PDB entry 1LT8 | X-ray diffraction, 2.05 A resolution | chains A and B

== Chain A (and B) ==
Molecule: Betaine-homocysteine methyltransferase
Source organism: Homo sapiens
Notes: EC 2.1.1.5; chain B of this document is another copy of the same molecule, construct and numbering; everything in this record applies to it too
UniProtKB: Q93088 (BHMT_HUMAN); residues 1-406 here = UniProt positions 1-406
Chain sequence (406 residues; each row starts with the number of its first residue):
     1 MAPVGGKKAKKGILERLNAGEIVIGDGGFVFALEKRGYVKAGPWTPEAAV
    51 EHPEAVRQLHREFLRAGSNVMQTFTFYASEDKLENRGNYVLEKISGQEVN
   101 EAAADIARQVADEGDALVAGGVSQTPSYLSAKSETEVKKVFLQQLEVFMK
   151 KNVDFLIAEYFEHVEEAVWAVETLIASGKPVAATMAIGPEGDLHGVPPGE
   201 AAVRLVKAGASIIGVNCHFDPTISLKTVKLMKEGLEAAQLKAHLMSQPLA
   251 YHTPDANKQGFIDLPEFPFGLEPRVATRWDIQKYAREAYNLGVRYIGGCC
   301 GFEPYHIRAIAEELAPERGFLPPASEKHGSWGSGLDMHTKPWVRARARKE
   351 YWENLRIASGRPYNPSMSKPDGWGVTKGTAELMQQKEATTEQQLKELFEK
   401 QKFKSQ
Not modelled in the structure: 1-10, 83-95, 372-406 (chain B: 1-10, 80-100, 372-406)
Sequence notes: engineered mutation A2 (Pro in Q93088), A104 (Cys in Q93088), A131 (Cys in Q93088), A186 (Cys in Q93088), A201 (Cys in Q93088), A256 (Cys in Q93088)
Bound ions: Zn2+: C217, C299, C300 (together with S-(D-carboxybutyl)-L-homocysteine)
Ligand contacts: S-(D-carboxybutyl)-L-homocysteine (CBH): G27, G28, F29, V30, W44, Q72, F76, Y77, E159, Y160, C217, I262, F267, C299, C300
From the paper describing this entry:
  - self-association interface (contacts with another copy of this molecule); pairs are residue here / residue on that copy: I262-R346, L264-R346, E266-A358 (hydrogen bond), P268-W352, F269-W352, P273-R361, V275-R361, P362
  - contacts within the chain: D26-Q72, N216-C299, C217-H218, W279-W352, P248-C299 (backbone contact)
  - Zn2+ coordination: C217, C299, C300
  - mutagenesis - N216A: decreased catalytic activity (citing earlier work)
  - conformationally variable residues (order/disorder transition): Y38 to H52
  - binding site for S-(D-carboxybutyl)-L-homocysteine: F29, V30, W44, F76, Y77, E159, Y160, F267
  - specificity-determining residues: E159

== Chain A / chain B interface ==
Pairs across the interface (184):
  E34(A) - R278(B)  salt bridge
  E34(A) - R308(B)  salt bridge
  K35(A) - P304(B)
  K35(A) - Y305(B)  hydrogen bond (backbone-backbone)
  R36(A) - R36(B)
  R36(A) - E62(B)
  R36(A) - P304(B)
  G37(A) - R65(B)  hydrogen bond (backbone-side chain)
  G37(A) - R308(B)
  G37(A) - K327(B)
  Y38(A) - Q58(B)  hydrogen bond
  Y38(A) - E62(B)
  Y38(A) - R65(B)
  Y38(A) - K327(B)
  V39(A) - K327(B)
  K40(A) - K327(B)
  K40(A) - H328(B)  hydrogen bond (side chain-backbone)
  K40(A) - G334(B)
  A41(A) - G334(B)
  A41(A) - L335(B)
  G42(A) - G334(B)
  G42(A) - L335(B)
  E47(A) - K327(B)  salt bridge
  E51(A) - K327(B)  salt bridge
  H52(A) - R65(B)  hydrogen bond
  A55(A) - Q58(B)
  Q58(A) - Y38(B)  hydrogen bond
  Q58(A) - A55(B)
  Q58(A) - Q58(B)
  E62(A) - R36(B)
  E62(A) - Y38(B)
  R65(A) - G37(B)  hydrogen bond (side chain-backbone)
  R65(A) - Y38(B)
  R65(A) - H52(B)
  H252(A) - G360(B)
  H252(A) - R361(B)  hydrogen bond
  P254(A) - G360(B)
  P254(A) - P362(B)
  I262(A) - V343(B)  hydrophobic
  I262(A) - R346(B)  hydrogen bond (backbone-side chain)
  D263(A) - W342(B)  hydrogen bond
  D263(A) - R346(B)  hydrogen bond (backbone-side chain)
  L264(A) - R346(B)  hydrogen bond (backbone-side chain)
  P265(A) - R346(B)  hydrogen bond (backbone-side chain)
  P265(A) - Y351(B)  hydrogen bond (backbone-side chain)
  P265(A) - W352(B)
  P265(A) - L355(B)
  E266(A) - W352(B)
  E266(A) - I357(B)
  E266(A) - A358(B)  hydrogen bond (side chain-backbone)
  F267(A) - R346(B)  hydrogen bond (backbone-side chain)
  F267(A) - W352(B)
  P268(A) - L335(B)
  P268(A) - W352(B)
  F269(A) - T277(B)
  F269(A) - R278(B)
  F269(A) - W279(B)  hydrogen bond (backbone-side chain)
  F269(A) - G332(B)
  F269(A) - L335(B)  hydrophobic
  F269(A) - W352(B)
  G270(A) - W352(B)
  G270(A) - I357(B)
  E272(A) - E272(B)
  E272(A) - V275(B)
  E272(A) - A276(B)
  E272(A) - T277(B)
  E272(A) - Y305(B)  hydrogen bond
  P273(A) - P273(B)
  P273(A) - I357(B)
  P273(A) - A358(B)
  P273(A) - S359(B)
  P273(A) - R361(B)  hydrogen bond (backbone-side chain)
  R274(A) - A358(B)
  R274(A) - S359(B)
  R274(A) - G360(B)
  R274(A) - R361(B)
  V275(A) - E272(B)
  V275(A) - R361(B)  hydrogen bond (backbone-side chain)
  A276(A) - E272(B)
  A276(A) - R361(B)
  T277(A) - F269(B)
  T277(A) - G270(B)
  T277(A) - E272(B)
  T277(A) - R361(B)
  R278(A) - E34(B)  salt bridge
  R278(A) - F269(B)
  W279(A) - F269(B)  hydrogen bond (side chain-backbone)
  D280(A) - R361(B)  salt bridge
  P304(A) - K35(B)
  Y305(A) - K35(B)  hydrogen bond (backbone-backbone)
  Y305(A) - E272(B)  hydrogen bond
  R308(A) - E34(B)  salt bridge
  R308(A) - G37(B)
  K327(A) - G37(B)
  K327(A) - Y38(B)
  K327(A) - V39(B)
  K327(A) - K40(B)
  K327(A) - E47(B)  salt bridge
  H328(A) - K40(B)  hydrogen bond (backbone-side chain)
  H328(A) - F269(B)
  S330(A) - K40(B)
  G334(A) - K40(B)
  G334(A) - A41(B)
  G334(A) - G42(B)
  L335(A) - P268(B)
  L335(A) - F269(B)  hydrophobic
  M337(A) - G42(B)
  M337(A) - P43(B)  hydrophobic
  H338(A) - G42(B)
  H338(A) - F267(B)
  T339(A) - L129(B)
  K340(A) - Q124(B)
  K340(A) - E162(B)  salt bridge
  W342(A) - D263(B)
  W342(A) - D371(B)  hydrogen bond
  V343(A) - I262(B)
  V343(A) - F267(B)  hydrophobic
  R346(A) - I262(B)  hydrogen bond (side chain-backbone)
  R346(A) - D263(B)  hydrogen bond (side chain-backbone)
  R346(A) - L264(B)  hydrogen bond (side chain-backbone)
  R346(A) - P265(B)
  R346(A) - F267(B)  hydrogen bond (side chain-backbone)
  R346(A) - D371(B)  hydrogen bond (side chain-backbone)
  Y351(A) - P265(B)  hydrogen bond (side chain-backbone)
  W352(A) - P265(B)
  W352(A) - E266(B)
  W352(A) - F267(B)
  W352(A) - P268(B)
  W352(A) - F269(B)
  W352(A) - G270(B)
  L355(A) - P265(B)
  R356(A) - Y363(B)
  R356(A) - N364(B)  hydrogen bond
  R356(A) - P365(B)
  I357(A) - E266(B)
  I357(A) - G270(B)
  I357(A) - P273(B)  hydrophobic
  I357(A) - R361(B)
  I357(A) - N364(B)  hydrogen bond (backbone-side chain)
  I357(A) - P365(B)
  A358(A) - E266(B)  hydrogen bond (backbone-side chain)
  A358(A) - P273(B)
  A358(A) - R274(B)
  A358(A) - P365(B)
  A358(A) - S366(B)
  A358(A) - M367(B)
  A358(A) - S368(B)
  S359(A) - P273(B)
  S359(A) - R274(B)
  S359(A) - S359(B)
  S359(A) - P365(B)  hydrogen bond (backbone-backbone)
  S359(A) - S366(B)
  G360(A) - H252(B)
  G360(A) - P254(B)
  G360(A) - R274(B)
  G360(A) - S366(B)  hydrogen bond (backbone-backbone)
  R361(A) - H252(B)  hydrogen bond
  R361(A) - P273(B)  hydrogen bond (side chain-backbone)
  R361(A) - R274(B)
  R361(A) - V275(B)  hydrogen bond (side chain-backbone)
  R361(A) - A276(B)
  R361(A) - T277(B)
  R361(A) - D280(B)  salt bridge
  R361(A) - I357(B)
  R361(A) - S366(B)
  P362(A) - P254(B)
  P362(A) - S366(B)
  P362(A) - M367(B)  hydrophobic
  Y363(A) - R356(B)
  N364(A) - R356(B)  hydrogen bond
  N364(A) - I357(B)  hydrogen bond (side chain-backbone)
  P365(A) - R356(B)
  P365(A) - I357(B)
  P365(A) - A358(B)
  P365(A) - S359(B)  hydrogen bond (backbone-backbone)
  S366(A) - A358(B)
  S366(A) - S359(B)
  S366(A) - G360(B)  hydrogen bond (backbone-backbone)
  S366(A) - R361(B)
  S366(A) - P362(B)
  M367(A) - A358(B)
  S368(A) - A358(B)
  D371(A) - W342(B)
  D371(A) - R346(B)  salt bridge
Also at the interface, not in a pair above, chain A (76 interface residues in all): P43, E54, R61, L129, D255, Q259, A324, G332
Also at the interface, not in a pair above, chain B (75 interface residues in all): W44, E54, R61, D255, A324, H338, T339, K340

== In short ==
The interface between chain A and chain B involves 76 residues on one side and 75 on the other; the contacts
include 43 hydrogen bonds and 11 salt bridges. Polar pairs include E34(A)-R278(B), E34(A)-R308(B) and
E47(A)-K327(B). The paper reports a binding site for S-(D-carboxybutyl)-L-homocysteine at F29(A), V30(A) and
W44(A) among others; N216A of chain A reduces catalytic activity.
Chain A and chain B are both Betaine-homocysteine methyltransferase (Homo sapiens); the structure, Reduced
Homo sapiens Betaine-Homocysteine S-Methyltransferase in Complex with S-(delta-carboxybutyl)-L-Homocysteine,
was determined by X-ray diffraction (same publication as 1LT7).
